5KZ9 - chain A; structure by X-ray diffraction, 2.85 A resolution.

# Chain A
Name: Virus Matrix Protein
Organism: Rous sarcoma virus (strain Prague C)
UniProt: P03354 (POL_RSVP); numbering as in UniProt (aligned over 1-155)
Amino-acid sequence (163 residues; row label = number of the first residue in the row):
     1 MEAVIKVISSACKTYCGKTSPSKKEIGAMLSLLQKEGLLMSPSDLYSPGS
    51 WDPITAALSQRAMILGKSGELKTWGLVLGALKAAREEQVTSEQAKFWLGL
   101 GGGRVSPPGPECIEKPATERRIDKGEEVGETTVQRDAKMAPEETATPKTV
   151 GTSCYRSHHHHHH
Not modelled in the structure: 103-163
Sequence notes: expression tag (156-163)
Swiss-Prot annotation at these positions:
  - site: Tyr-155 (Cleavage)
What the authors report for this chain:
  - self-association interface (contacts with another copy of this molecule): Val-89 to Gly-102

# In short
From the paper: a self-association interface involving Val-89.
Chain A is Virus Matrix Protein (Rous sarcoma virus (strain Prague C)); the structure, Crystal structure of
the Rous sarcoma virus matrix protein, was determined by X-ray diffraction together with 5KZA and 5KZB from
the same study.
